8W87 - chains B and N of the 5 polymer chains in the assembly; structure by electron microscopy, 2.80 A resolution.

Chain B:
Name: Guanine nucleotide-binding protein G(I)/G(S)/G(T) subunit beta-1
From: Homo sapiens
UniProt: P62873 (GBB1_HUMAN); residues 2-340 here = UniProt positions 2-340
Sequence (345 residues; numbered -4 to 340; the number before each row is that of its first residue; numbers below 1 keep their minus sign (Met-4 is residue -4)):
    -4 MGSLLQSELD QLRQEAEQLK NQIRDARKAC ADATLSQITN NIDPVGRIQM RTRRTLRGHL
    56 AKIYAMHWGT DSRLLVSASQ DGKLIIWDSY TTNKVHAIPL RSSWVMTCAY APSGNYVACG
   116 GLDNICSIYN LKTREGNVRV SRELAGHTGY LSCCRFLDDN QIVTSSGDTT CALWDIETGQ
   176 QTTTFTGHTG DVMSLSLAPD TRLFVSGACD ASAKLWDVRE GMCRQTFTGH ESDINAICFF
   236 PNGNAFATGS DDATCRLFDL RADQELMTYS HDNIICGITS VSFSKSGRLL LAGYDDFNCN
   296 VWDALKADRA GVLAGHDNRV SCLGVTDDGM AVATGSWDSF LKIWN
Unresolved in the structure: -4 to 2
Construct notes: initiating methionine (-4); expression tag (-3 to 1)
Swiss-Prot annotation at these positions:
  - modified residue: Ser2 (N-acetylserine), His266 (Phosphohistidine)
  - natural variant: Leu30 (L30F: In MRD42; uncertain significance), Arg52 (R52G: In MRD42), Gly64 (G64V: In MRD42), Asp76 (D76E: In MRD42; D76G: In MRD42), Gly77 (G77S: In MRD42), Lys78 (K78R: In MRD42), Ile80 (I80N: In MRD42; I80T: In MRD42), His91 (H91R: In MRD42; uncertain significance), Ala92 (A92T: In MRD42), Pro94 (P94S: In MRD42), Leu95 (L95P: In MRD42), Arg96 (R96L: In MRD42), 5 further natural variant entries in UniProt

Chain N:
Name: Nanobody35
From: Lama glama
Notes: antibody fragment or engineered binder
Sequence (139 residues; each row starts with the number of its first residue; numbering starts at 0):
     0 MQVQLQESGG GLVQPGGSLR LSCAASGFTF SNYKMNWVRQ APGKGLEWVS DISQSGASIS
    60 YTGSVKGRFT ISRDNAKNTL YLQMNSLKPE DTAVYYCARC PAPFTRDCFD VTSTTYAYRG
   120 QGTQVTVSSH HHHHHEPEA
Unresolved in the structure: 0, 128-138

Interface between chain B and chain N:
Pairs across the interface (17):
  Arg8(B) - Gln120(N)  hydrogen bond
  Lys15(B) - Gln1(N)
  Thr184(B) - Thr114(N)
  Asp205(B) - Ala116(N)
  Asp205(B) - Tyr117(N)  hydrogen bond (backbone-side chain)
  Ala206(B) - Tyr117(N)  hydrogen bond (backbone-side chain)
  Glu226(B) - Val2(N)
  Glu226(B) - Gly26(N)
  Glu226(B) - Phe27(N)
  Glu226(B) - Thr28(N)
  Glu226(B) - Tyr32(N)  hydrogen bond
  Glu226(B) - Arg98(N)  hydrogen bond (backbone-side chain)
  Ser227(B) - Pro100(N)  hydrogen bond (side chain-backbone)
  Ser227(B) - Ala101(N)
  Ser227(B) - Tyr117(N)
  Asp228(B) - Tyr117(N)  hydrogen bond
  Ile270(B) - Phe103(N)  hydrophobic
Other interface residues (no listed pair), chain B (14 interface residues in all): Cys204, Thr223, His225, Asp246, Asp247
Other interface residues (no listed pair), chain N (15 interface residues in all): Pro102

In short:
Chain B and chain N form an interface of 14 and 15 residues respectively, with 7 hydrogen bonds. Polar
contacts include Arg8(B)-Gln120(N), Asp205(B)-Tyr117(N) and Ala206(B)-Tyr117(N).
Here chain B is Guanine nucleotide-binding protein G(I)/G(S)/G(T) subunit beta-1 (Homo sapiens) and chain N is
Nanobody35 (Lama glama). Entry 8W87 (Cryo-EM structure of the METH-TAAR1 complex) was determined by electron
microscopy (same publication as 8W88, 8W89 and 8W8A).
